Entry 6TBC (X-ray diffraction, 2.55 A resolution); this record covers chains C and D of the 4 polymer chains in the assembly.

[Chain C (and D)]
Protein: Enoyl-[acyl-carrier-protein] reductase [NADPH]
Source organism: Staphylococcus aureus
Notes: EC 1.3.1.39; chain D of this document is another copy of the same molecule, construct and numbering; everything in this record applies to it too
Reference sequence: A0A0J9X1X7 (A0A0J9X1X7_STAAU); residues 3-256 here correspond to UniProt positions 20-273 (UniProt number = residue number + 17)
Amino-acid sequence (261 residues; numbered -4 to 256; the number before each row is that of its first residue; numbers below 1 keep their minus sign (Gly-4 is residue -4)):
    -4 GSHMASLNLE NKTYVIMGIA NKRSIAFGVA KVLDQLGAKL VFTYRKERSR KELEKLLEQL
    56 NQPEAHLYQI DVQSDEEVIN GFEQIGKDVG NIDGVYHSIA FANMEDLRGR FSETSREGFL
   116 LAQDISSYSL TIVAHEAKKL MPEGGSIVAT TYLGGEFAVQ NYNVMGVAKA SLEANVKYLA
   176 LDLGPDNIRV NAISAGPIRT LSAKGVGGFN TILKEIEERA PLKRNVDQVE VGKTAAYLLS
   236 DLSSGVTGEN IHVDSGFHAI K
Disordered / not traced: -4 to -3 (chain D: -4 to -2)
Sequence notes: expression tag (-4 to 2)
Small-molecule neighbours:
  - N5H ((2E,5R,10E,12E,15S,19R)-20-[[(2R,3R)-3-aminocarbonyloxy-2-methyl-butanoyl]amino]-3,5,15-trimethyl-7-methylidene-19-oxidanyl-17-oxidanylidene-icosa-2,10,12-trienoic acid): Arg40, Arg43, Ala95, Phe96, Ala97, Asn98, Met99, Leu102, Tyr147, Val154, Gln155, Asn156, Tyr157, Met160, Lys164, Pro192, Leu196, Ser197, Ala198, Val201, Phe204, Ile207
  - NADPH (NDP; NADPH dihydro-nicotinamide-adenine-dinucleotide phosphate): Gly13, Ile14, Ala15, Asn16, Ser19, Ile20, Arg40, Lys41, Arg43, Ser44, Ile65, Asp66, Val67, Gln68, Ser93, Ile94, Ala95, Phe96, Ile120, Thr145, Thr146, Tyr147, Tyr157, Lys164, Ala190, Gly191, Pro192, Ile193, Thr195, Leu196, Ser197, Ala198
From the paper describing this entry:
  - binding site for N5H: Ser197
  - mutagenesis - M99T/Y147C, Y147C: abolished catalytic activity
  - mutagenesis - M99T, M99T/Y147C, Y147C: increased growth in response to kalimantacin

[How chain C and chain D interact]
Contacting residue pairs - 87 pairs, chain C then chain D:
  Val67(C) - Arg111(D)  hydrogen bond (backbone-side chain)
  Gln68(C) - Arg111(D)  hydrogen bond (backbone-side chain)
  Ser69(C) - Arg111(D)
  Asp70(C) - Arg111(D)  salt bridge
  Arg105(C) - Lys133(D)
  Arg105(C) - Asp177(D)  salt bridge
  Arg105(C) - Asp181(D)  salt bridge
  Phe106(C) - Thr126(D)
  Phe106(C) - Asn170(D)
  Phe106(C) - Tyr173(D)  hydrophobic
  Phe106(C) - Leu174(D)  hydrophobic
  Phe106(C) - Asp177(D)  hydrogen bond (backbone-side chain)
  Ser107(C) - Thr126(D)
  Ser107(C) - His130(D)  hydrogen bond (backbone-side chain)
  Ser107(C) - Leu174(D)
  Ser107(C) - Asp177(D)  hydrogen bond
  Ser107(C) - Leu178(D)
  Glu108(C) - His130(D)
  Thr109(C) - Tyr123(D)  hydrogen bond (backbone-side chain)
  Ser110(C) - Tyr123(D)
  Arg111(C) - Val67(D)  hydrogen bond (side chain-backbone)
  Arg111(C) - Gln68(D)  hydrogen bond (side chain-backbone)
  Arg111(C) - Ser69(D)
  Arg111(C) - Asp70(D)  salt bridge
  Arg111(C) - Asp119(D)  salt bridge
  Arg111(C) - Tyr123(D)  hydrogen bond (backbone-side chain)
  Phe114(C) - Ser122(D)
  Phe114(C) - Tyr123(D)  hydrophobic
  Phe114(C) - Ser166(D)
  Phe114(C) - Asn170(D)
  Leu115(C) - Leu115(D)
  Leu115(C) - Gln118(D)
  Leu115(C) - Asp119(D)
  Gln118(C) - Gln118(D)  hydrogen bond
  Gln118(C) - Ser166(D)
  Asp119(C) - Arg111(D)  salt bridge
  Asp119(C) - Leu115(D)
  Ser122(C) - Phe114(D)
  Tyr123(C) - Thr109(D)  hydrogen bond (side chain-backbone)
  Tyr123(C) - Ser110(D)
  Tyr123(C) - Arg111(D)  hydrogen bond (side chain-backbone)
  Tyr123(C) - Phe114(D)  hydrophobic
  Thr126(C) - Phe106(D)
  Thr126(C) - Ser107(D)
  His130(C) - Ser107(D)
  Lys133(C) - Arg105(D)
  Gly149(C) - Tyr173(D)  hydrogen bond (backbone-side chain)
  Glu151(C) - Lys172(D)
  Phe152(C) - Tyr173(D)  hydrogen bond (backbone-side chain)
  Ala153(C) - Lys172(D)
  Ala153(C) - Tyr173(D)
  Ala153(C) - Leu176(D)  hydrophobic
  Val154(C) - Tyr173(D)
  Gln155(C) - Leu176(D)
  Tyr157(C) - Tyr173(D)
  Asn158(C) - Tyr173(D)
  Gly161(C) - Tyr173(D)
  Val162(C) - Ser166(D)
  Val162(C) - Asn170(D)
  Ala165(C) - Ala165(D)
  Ala165(C) - Ala169(D)  hydrophobic
  Ser166(C) - Phe114(D)
  Ser166(C) - Gln118(D)
  Ser166(C) - Val162(D)
  Ala169(C) - Ala165(D)  hydrophobic
  Asn170(C) - Phe106(D)
  Asn170(C) - Phe114(D)
  Asn170(C) - Val162(D)
  Lys172(C) - Glu151(D)
  Lys172(C) - Ala153(D)
  Tyr173(C) - Phe106(D)  hydrophobic
  Tyr173(C) - Gly149(D)  hydrogen bond (side chain-backbone)
  Tyr173(C) - Phe152(D)  hydrogen bond (side chain-backbone)
  Tyr173(C) - Ala153(D)
  Tyr173(C) - Val154(D)  hydrogen bond (side chain-backbone)
  Tyr173(C) - Tyr157(D)
  Tyr173(C) - Asn158(D)
  Tyr173(C) - Gly161(D)
  Leu174(C) - Phe106(D)  hydrophobic
  Leu174(C) - Ser107(D)
  Leu176(C) - Ala153(D)  hydrophobic
  Leu176(C) - Gln155(D)
  Asp177(C) - Arg105(D)  salt bridge
  Asp177(C) - Phe106(D)  hydrogen bond (side chain-backbone)
  Asp177(C) - Ser107(D)  hydrogen bond
  Leu178(C) - Ser107(D)
  Asp181(C) - Arg105(D)  salt bridge
Other interface residues (no listed pair), chain C (43 interface residues in all): Ile127, Gly150
Other interface residues (no listed pair), chain D (42 interface residues in all): Glu108, Ile127

[Summary]
Chain C and chain D form an interface of 43 and 42 residues respectively, with 19 hydrogen bonds and 8 salt
bridges. Polar contacts include Asp70(C)-Arg111(D), Arg105(C)-Asp177(D) and Arg105(C)-Asp181(D). From the
paper: a binding site for N5H at Ser197(C); M99T, M99T/Y147C and Y147C of chain C increase growth in response
to kalimantacin.
Chain C and chain D are both Enoyl-[acyl-carrier-protein] reductase [NADPH] (Staphylococcus aureus); the
structure, Crystal structure of S. aureus FabI in complex with NADPH and kalimantacin B, was determined by
X-ray diffraction (same publication as 6TBB).
